1WVL - chains D and A of the 4 polymer chains in the assembly; structure by X-ray diffraction, 2.60 A resolution.

# Chain D
Molecule: 10-nt DNA strand
Sequence (10 nucleotides; row label = number of the first residue in the row):
   111 CCTATATAGG

# Chain A
Protein: DNA-binding proteins 7a/7b/7d, GCN4
Source organism: Sulfolobus acidocaldarius
UniProtKB: P13123 (DN71_SULAC); residues 1-66 here correspond to UniProt positions 0-65 (UniProt number = residue number - 1)
Amino-acid sequence (80 residues; numbered 1 to 80; the number before each row is that of its first residue):
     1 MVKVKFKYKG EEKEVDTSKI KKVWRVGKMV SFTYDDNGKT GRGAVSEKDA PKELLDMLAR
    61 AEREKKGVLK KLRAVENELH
What the authors report for this chain:
  - binding site for the 10-nt DNA strand: Trp-24, Val-26, Lys-65, His-80
  - binding site for the 10-nt DNA strand (chain D): Tyr-8, Met-29
  - self-association interface (contacts with another copy of this molecule); pairs are residue here / residue on that copy: His-80/Trp-24 (pi stacking)

# How chain D and chain A interact
Pairs across the interface (14; chain D residue first):
  DA114(D) with Tyr-8(A), hydrogen bond to the sugar; Lys-9(A), sugar contact
  DT115(D) with Lys-7(A), sugar contact; Tyr-8(A), sugar contact; Lys-9(A), hydrogen bond to the phosphate; Met-29(A), base contact; Ser-31(A), hydrogen bond to the base; Ala-44(A), phosphate contact
  DA116(D) with Met-29(A), sugar contact; Val-45(A), sugar contact; Ser-46(A), phosphate contact
  DT117(D) with Lys-28(A), sugar contact; Ser-46(A), hydrogen bond to the phosphate
  DA118(D) with Lys-28(A), salt bridge to the phosphate
Also at the interface, not in a pair above, chain A (11 interface residues in all): Gly-10, Val-26

# In short
5 residues of chain D and 11 residues of chain A are in contact, with 4 hydrogen bonds and 1 salt bridge.
Polar contacts include DT115(D)/Ser-31(A), DA114(D)/Tyr-8(A) and DT115(D)/Lys-9(A). The paper reports a
binding site for the 10-nt DNA strand at Trp-24(A), Val-26(A) and Lys-65(A) among others; a binding site for
the 10-nt DNA strand (chain D) at Tyr-8(A) and Met-29(A).
Chain D is a 10-nt DNA strand and chain A is DNA-binding proteins 7a/7b/7d, GCN4 (Sulfolobus acidocaldarius);
the structure, Crystal Structure of Multimeric DNA-binding Protein Sac7d-GCN4 with DNA decamer, was determined
by X-ray diffraction.
